PDB entry 7WLL | electron microscopy, 3.60 A resolution | chain A

[Chain A]
Name: Voltage-dependent T-type calcium channel subunit alpha-1I
Organism: Homo sapiens
UniProt: Q9P0X4 (CAC1I_HUMAN); residues 1-2223 here = UniProt positions 1-2223
Sequence (2223 residues; row label = number of the first residue in the row):
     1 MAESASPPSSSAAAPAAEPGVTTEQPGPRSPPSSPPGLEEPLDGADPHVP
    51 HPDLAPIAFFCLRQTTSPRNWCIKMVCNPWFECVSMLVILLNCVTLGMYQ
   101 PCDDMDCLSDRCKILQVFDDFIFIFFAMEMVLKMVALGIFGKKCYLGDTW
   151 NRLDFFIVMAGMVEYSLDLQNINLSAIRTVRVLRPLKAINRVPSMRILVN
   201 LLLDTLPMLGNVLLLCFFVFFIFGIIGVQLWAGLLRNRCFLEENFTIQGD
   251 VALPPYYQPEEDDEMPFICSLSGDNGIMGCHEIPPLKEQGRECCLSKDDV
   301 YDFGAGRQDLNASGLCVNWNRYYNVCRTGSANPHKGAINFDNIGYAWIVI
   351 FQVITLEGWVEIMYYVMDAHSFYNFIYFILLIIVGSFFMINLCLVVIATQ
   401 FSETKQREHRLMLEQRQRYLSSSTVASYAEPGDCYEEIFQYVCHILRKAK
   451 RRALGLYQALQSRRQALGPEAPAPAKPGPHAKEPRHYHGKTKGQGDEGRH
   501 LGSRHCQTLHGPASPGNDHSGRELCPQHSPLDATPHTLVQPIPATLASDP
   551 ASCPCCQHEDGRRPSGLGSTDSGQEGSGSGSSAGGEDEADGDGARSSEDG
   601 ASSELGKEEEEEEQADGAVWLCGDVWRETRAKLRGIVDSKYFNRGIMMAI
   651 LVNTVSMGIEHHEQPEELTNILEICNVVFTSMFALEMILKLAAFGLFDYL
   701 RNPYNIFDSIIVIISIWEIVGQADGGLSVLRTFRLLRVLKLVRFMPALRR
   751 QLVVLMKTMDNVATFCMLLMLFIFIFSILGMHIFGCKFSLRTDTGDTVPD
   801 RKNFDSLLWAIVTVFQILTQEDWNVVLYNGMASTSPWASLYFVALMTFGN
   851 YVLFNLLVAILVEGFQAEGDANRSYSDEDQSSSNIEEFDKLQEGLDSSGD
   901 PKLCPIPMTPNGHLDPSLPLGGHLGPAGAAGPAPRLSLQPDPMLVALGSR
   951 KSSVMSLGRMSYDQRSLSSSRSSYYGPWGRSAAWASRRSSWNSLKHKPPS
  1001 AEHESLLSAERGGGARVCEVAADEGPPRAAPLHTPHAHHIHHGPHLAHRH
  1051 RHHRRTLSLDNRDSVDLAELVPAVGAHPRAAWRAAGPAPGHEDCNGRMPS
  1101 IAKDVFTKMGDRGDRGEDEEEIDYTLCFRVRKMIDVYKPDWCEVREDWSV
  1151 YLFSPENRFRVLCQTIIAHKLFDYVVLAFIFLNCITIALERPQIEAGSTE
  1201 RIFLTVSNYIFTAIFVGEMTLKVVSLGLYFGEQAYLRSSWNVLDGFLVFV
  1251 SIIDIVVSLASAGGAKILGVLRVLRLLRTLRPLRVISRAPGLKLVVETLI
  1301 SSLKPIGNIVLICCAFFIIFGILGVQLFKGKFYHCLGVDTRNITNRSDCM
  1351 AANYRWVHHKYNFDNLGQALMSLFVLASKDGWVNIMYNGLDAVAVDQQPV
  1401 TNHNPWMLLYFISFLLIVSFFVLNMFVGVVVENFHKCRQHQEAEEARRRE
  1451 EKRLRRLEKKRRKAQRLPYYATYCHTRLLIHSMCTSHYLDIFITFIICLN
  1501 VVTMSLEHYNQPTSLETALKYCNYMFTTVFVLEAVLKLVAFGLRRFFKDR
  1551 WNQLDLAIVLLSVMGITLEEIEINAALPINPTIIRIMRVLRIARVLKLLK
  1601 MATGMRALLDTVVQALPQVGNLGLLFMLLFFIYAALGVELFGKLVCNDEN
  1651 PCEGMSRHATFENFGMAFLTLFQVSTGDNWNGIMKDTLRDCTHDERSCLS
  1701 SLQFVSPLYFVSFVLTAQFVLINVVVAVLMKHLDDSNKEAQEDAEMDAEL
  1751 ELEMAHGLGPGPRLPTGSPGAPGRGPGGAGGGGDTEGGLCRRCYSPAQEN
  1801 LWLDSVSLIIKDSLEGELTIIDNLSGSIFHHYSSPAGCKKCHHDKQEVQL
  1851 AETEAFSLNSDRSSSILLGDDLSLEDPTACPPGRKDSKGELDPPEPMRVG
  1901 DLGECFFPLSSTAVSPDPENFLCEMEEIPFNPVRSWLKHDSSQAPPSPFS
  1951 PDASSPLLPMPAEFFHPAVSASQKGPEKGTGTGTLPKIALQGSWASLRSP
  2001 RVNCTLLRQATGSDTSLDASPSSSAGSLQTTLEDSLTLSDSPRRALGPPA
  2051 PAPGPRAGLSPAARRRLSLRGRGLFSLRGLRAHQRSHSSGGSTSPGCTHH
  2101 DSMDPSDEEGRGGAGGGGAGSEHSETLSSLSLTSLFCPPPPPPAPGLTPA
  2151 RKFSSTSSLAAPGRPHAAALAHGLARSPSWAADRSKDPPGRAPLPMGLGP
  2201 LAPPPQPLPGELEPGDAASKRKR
Unresolved in the structure: 1-65, 288-315, 414-626, 867-1163, 1739-2223
Disulfides: Cys239-Cys280, Cys269-Cys326, Cys1335-Cys1349, Cys1646-Cys1652, Cys1691-Cys1698
Covalently attached groups: N-acetylglucosamine (NAG) linked to Asn1345
Bound ions: Ca2+ site 1: Glu357, Asp1380; Ca2+ site 2 near Gly1677 (its only coordinating residue here)
Ligand contacts:
  - 1II (3-[1-[4,4-bis(4-fluorophenyl)butyl]piperidin-4-yl]-1H-benzimidazol-2-one): Phe387, Asn391, Leu394, Phe815, Leu818, Thr819, Gln820, Asn850, Phe854, Val858, Lys1379, Ser1419, Val1422, Leu1423, Phe1426, Gln1718, Leu1721, Ile1722, Val1725
  - 1,2-Distearoyl-sn-glycerophosphoethanolamine (3PE), molecule 1: Leu214, Phe217, Cys1498, Met1601, Ala1602
  - 1,2-Distearoyl-sn-glycerophosphoethanolamine (3PE), molecule 2: Asn342, Gly344, Tyr345, Trp347, Ile348, Pro836, Trp837, Ser839, Leu840, Val843
  - 1,2-Distearoyl-sn-glycerophosphoethanolamine (3PE), molecule 3: Ile382, Ile383, Phe387, Phe388, Val1619, Gly1623, Phe1626, Phe1672, Thr1676, Leu1721
  - 1,2-Distearoyl-sn-glycerophosphoethanolamine (3PE), molecule 4: Val729, Thr732, Phe733, Ile1319, Leu1323
  - 1,2-Distearoyl-sn-glycerophosphoethanolamine (3PE), molecule 5: Met759, Val762, Cys766, Phe854, Leu857, Leu1416, Ser1419, Phe1420, Leu1423
  - 1,2-Distearoyl-sn-glycerophosphoethanolamine (3PE), molecule 6: Leu808, Ile811, Pro1405, Trp1406, Leu1408, Leu1409, Ile1412
  - 1,2-Distearoyl-sn-glycerophosphoethanolamine (3PE), molecule 7: Leu1303, Val1310, Cys1313, Phe1317, Phe1374, Ala1377, Ser1378, Lys1379, Val1422, Met1425, Val1714, Leu1715, Thr1716, Gln1718, Phe1719, Ile1722
  - 1,2-Distearoyl-sn-glycerophosphoethanolamine (3PE), molecule 8: Phe1320, Leu1323, Leu1327, Asn1404, Trp1406, Met1407, Leu1409, Tyr1410, Ser1413
  - 1,2-Distearoyl-sn-glycerophosphoethanolamine (3PE), molecule 9: Ile1491, Phe1495, Cys1498, Leu1499
  - N-acetylglucosamine (NAG; 2-acetamido-2-deoxy-beta-D-glucopyranose): Asp1339, Arg1341, Asn1342
UniProt features mapped onto this chain:
  - site (Calcium ion selectivity and permeability): Glu357, Glu821, Asp1380, Asp1678
  - modified residue: Ser1058 (Phosphoserine)
  - glycosylation (N-linked (GlcNAc...) asparagine): Asn173, Asn244, Asn311, Asn1342, Asn1345
Reported in the primary citation:
  - binding site for 1II: Phe815, Leu818, Asn850, Phe854, Val858, Leu1423, Phe1426, Ile1722, Val1725
  - conformationally variable residues (side-chain flip): Leu1423, Phe1426
  - mutagenesis - F854A: decreased binding to 1II
  - specificity-determining residues: Phe854, Lys1379 (proposed by the authors, not directly observed)

[In short]
Bound to chain A: compound 1II, 9 copies of 1,2-Distearoyl-sn-glycerophosphoethanolamine and
N-acetylglucosamine. N-acetylglucosamine is covalently linked to Asn1345. The Ca2+ site 1 is built by Glu357
and Asp1380. From the paper: a binding site for 1II at Phe815, Leu818 and Asn850 among others; F854A reduces
binding to 1II.
Chain A is Voltage-dependent T-type calcium channel subunit alpha-1I (Homo sapiens); the structure, CryoEM
structure of human low-voltage activated T-type calcium channel Cav3.3 in complex with pimozide(PMZ), was
determined by electron microscopy together with 7WLI, 7WLJ and 7WLK from the same study.
